7L58 - chains B and C of the 5 polymer chains in the assembly; structure by electron microscopy, 5.07 A resolution (low resolution: residue-level contacts below are approximate; hydrogen-bond / salt-bridge calls are withheld).

# Chain B (and C)
Protein: Spike glycoprotein
From: Severe acute respiratory syndrome coronavirus 2
Notes: chain C of this document is another copy of the same molecule, construct and numbering; everything in this record applies to it too
UniProt: P0DTC2 (SPIKE_SARS2); residue numbers follow UniProt; this construct covers 1-1208
Sequence (1288 residues; row label = number of the first residue in the row):
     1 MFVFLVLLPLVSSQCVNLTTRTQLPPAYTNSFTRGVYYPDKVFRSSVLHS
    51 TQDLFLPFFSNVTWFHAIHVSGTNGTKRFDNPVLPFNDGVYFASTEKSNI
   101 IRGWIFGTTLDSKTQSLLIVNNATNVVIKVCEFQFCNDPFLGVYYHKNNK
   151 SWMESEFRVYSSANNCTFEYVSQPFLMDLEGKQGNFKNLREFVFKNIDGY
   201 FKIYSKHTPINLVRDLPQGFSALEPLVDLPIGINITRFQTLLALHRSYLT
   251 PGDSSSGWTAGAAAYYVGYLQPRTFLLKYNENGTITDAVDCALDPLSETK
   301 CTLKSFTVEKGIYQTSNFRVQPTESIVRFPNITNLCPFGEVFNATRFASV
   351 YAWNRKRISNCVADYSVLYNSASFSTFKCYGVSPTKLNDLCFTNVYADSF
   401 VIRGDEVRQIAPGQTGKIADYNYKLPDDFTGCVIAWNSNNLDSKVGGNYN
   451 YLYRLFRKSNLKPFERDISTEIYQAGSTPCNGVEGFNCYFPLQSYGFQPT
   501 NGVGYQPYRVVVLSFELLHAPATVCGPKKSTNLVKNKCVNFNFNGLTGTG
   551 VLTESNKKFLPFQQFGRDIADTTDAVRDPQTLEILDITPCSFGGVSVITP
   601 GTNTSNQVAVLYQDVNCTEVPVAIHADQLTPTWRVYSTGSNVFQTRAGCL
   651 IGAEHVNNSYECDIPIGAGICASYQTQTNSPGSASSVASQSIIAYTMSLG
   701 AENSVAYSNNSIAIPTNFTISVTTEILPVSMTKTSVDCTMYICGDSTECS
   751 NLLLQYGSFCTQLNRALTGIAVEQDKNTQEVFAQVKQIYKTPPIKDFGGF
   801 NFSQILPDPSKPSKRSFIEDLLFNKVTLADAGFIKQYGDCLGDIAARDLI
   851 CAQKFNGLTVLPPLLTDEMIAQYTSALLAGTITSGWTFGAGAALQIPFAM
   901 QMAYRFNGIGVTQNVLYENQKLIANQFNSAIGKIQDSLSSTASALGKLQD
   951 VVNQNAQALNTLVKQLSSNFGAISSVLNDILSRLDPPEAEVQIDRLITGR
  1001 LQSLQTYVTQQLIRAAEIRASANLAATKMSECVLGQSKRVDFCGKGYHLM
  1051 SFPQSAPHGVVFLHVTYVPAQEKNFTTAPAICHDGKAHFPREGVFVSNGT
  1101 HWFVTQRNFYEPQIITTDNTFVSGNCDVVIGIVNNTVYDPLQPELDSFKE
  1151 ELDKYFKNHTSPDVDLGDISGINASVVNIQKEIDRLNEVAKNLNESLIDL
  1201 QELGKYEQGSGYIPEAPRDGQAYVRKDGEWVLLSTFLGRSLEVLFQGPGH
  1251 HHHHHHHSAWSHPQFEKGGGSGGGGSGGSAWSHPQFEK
Disordered / not traced: 1-13, 71-75, 618-639, 677-688, 829-848, 941-943, 1147-1288 (chain C: 1-13, 71-75, 618-640, 677-688, 828-850, 941-943, 1147-1288)
Sequence notes: engineered mutation G682 (Arg in P0DTC2), S683 (Arg in P0DTC2), S685 (Arg in P0DTC2), P986 (Lys in P0DTC2), P987 (Val in P0DTC2); expression tag (1209-1288)
Disulfides: C15-C136, C131-C166, C291-C301, C336-C361, C379-C432, C391-C525, C480-C488, C538-C590, C617-C649, C662-C671, C738-C760, C743-C749, C1032-C1043, C1082-C1126
Covalent attachments: N-acetylglucosamine (NAG) linked to N61, N282, N343, N603, N657, N709, N717, N801, N1074, N1098, N1134
UniProt features mapped onto this chain:
  - region: N280 to C301 (Putative superantigen), R403 to D405 (Integrin-binding motif), N448 to F456 (Immunodominant HLA epitope recognized by the CD8+), P681, A684 (Putative superantigen), S816 to Y837 (Fusion peptide 1), K835 to F855 (Fusion peptide 2), D1163 to E1202 (Heptad repeat 2)
  - site: R815, S816 (Cleavage)
  - glycosylation: N17 (N-linked (GlcNAc...) (complex) asparagine), N61 (N-linked (GlcNAc...) (hybrid) asparagine), N74 (N-linked (GlcNAc...) (complex) asparagine), N122 (N-linked (GlcNAc...) (hybrid) asparagine), N149 (N-linked (GlcNAc...) (complex) asparagine), N165 (N-linked (GlcNAc...) (complex) asparagine), N234 (N-linked (GlcNAc...) (high mannose) asparagine), N282 (N-linked (GlcNAc...) (complex) asparagine), T323 (O-linked (GalNAc) threonine), S325 (O-linked (HexNAc...) serine), N331 (N-linked (GlcNAc...) (complex) asparagine), N343 (N-linked (GlcNAc...) (complex) asparagine), N603 (N-linked (GlcNAc...) (hybrid) asparagine), N616 (N-linked (GlcNAc...) (complex) asparagine), N657 (N-linked (GlcNAc...) (complex) asparagine), T676 (O-linked (GlcNAc...) threonine), T678 (O-linked (GlcNAc...) threonine), N709 (N-linked (GlcNAc...) (high mannose) asparagine), N717 (N-linked (GlcNAc...) (hybrid) asparagine), N801 (N-linked (GlcNAc...) (hybrid) asparagine) and 6 more in UniProt
  - natural variant: L5 (L5F: In strain: Iota/B.1.526), S13 (S13I: In strain: Epsilon/B.1.427/B.1.429), L18 (L18F: In strain: Beta/B.1.351, Gamma/P.1 and 1 more), T19 (T19I: In strain: Omicron/BQ.1.1, Omicron/XBB.1.5 and 1 more; T19R: In strain: Delta/B.1.617.2, Omicron/BA.2 and 4 more), T20 (T20N: In strain: Gamma/P.1), L24 to A27 (sequence variant, change not given here; In strain: Omicron/BA.2, Omicron/BA.2.12.1 and 6 more), P26 (P26S: In strain: Gamma/P.1), Q52 (Q52H: In strain: Omicron/EG.5.1), A67 (A67V: In strain: Eta/B.1.525, Omicron/BA.1), H69 to V70 (deletion: In strain: Alpha/B.1.1.7, Eta/B.1.525 and 5 more), G75 (G75V: In strain: Lambda/C.37), T76 (T76I: In strain: Lambda/C.37), 82 further natural variant entries in UniProt
  - mutagenesis: H69 to V70 (Increased incorporation of cleaved spike into virions), N121 (N121Q: Partial loss of biliverdin affinity), R190 (R190K: Partial loss of biliverdin affinity), N234 (N234Q: Increased resistance to neutralizing antibodies), N331 (N331Q: Reduced viral infectivity), N343 (N343Q: Reduced viral infectivity), L452 (L452R: Increased resistance to neutralizing antibodies. Decreases HLA binding to NF9 epitope. Increased binding affinity to human ACE2), Y453 (Y453F: Decreased HLA binding to NF9 epitope. Increased binding affinity to human ACE2), A475 (A475V: Increased resistance to neutralizing antibodies), V483 (V483A: Increased resistance to neutralizing antibodies), E484 (E484D: Increased replication in human TMEM106B overexpressing cells), F490 (F490L: Increased resistance to neutralizing antibodies and human covalescent sera neutralization), 12 further mutagenesis entries in UniProt

# How chain B and chain C interact
Contacting residue pairs (33; chain B residue first):
  P521(B) with P230(C); I231(C)
  Q563(B) with K41(C)
  Q564(B) with K41(C)
  F565(B) with K41(C); V42(C); F43(C)
  G566(B) with F43(C)
  R567(B) with F43(C)
  P589(B) with F855(C)
  A668(B) with P863(C); L864(C)
  G669(B) with L864(C)
  L699(B) with K786(C); Q787(C); I788(C)
  G700(B) with K786(C)
  A701(B) with Q787(C); I788(C)
  E702(B) with I788(C)
  N703(B) with I788(C)
  S704(B) with K790(C)
  Y707(B) with P792(C)
  S708(B) with P897(C)
  N709(B) with P897(C)
  N710(B) with P897(C)
  S711(B) with P897(C)
  I712(B) with Q895(C)
  A713(B) with L894(C); Q895(C)
  S968(B) with Q755(C)
  V1040(B) with S1030(C)
  G1046(B) with A890(C)
Interface residues without a listed pair, chain B (34 interface residues in all): A520, K558, F562, F592, A706, N969, F970, S1123, V1129
Interface residues without a listed pair, chain C (30 interface residues in all): G199, P225, G232, N282, Y756, D796, K854, I896, N914, Y917, E1031

# Overview
34 residues of chain B and 30 residues of chain C are in contact. N-acetylglucosamine is covalently linked to
N61(B), N282(B), N343(B), N603(B), N657(B) and N709(B) and 5 more. Curated annotation (UniProt) lists 24
mutagenesis sites on chain B.
Both chains are Spike glycoprotein (Severe acute respiratory syndrome coronavirus 2). Entry 7L58 (Cryo-EM
structure of the SARS-CoV-2 spike glycoprotein bound to Fab H4) was determined by electron microscopy together
with 7L56, 7L57 and 7L5B from the same study.
